Entry 8XM2 (X-ray diffraction, 1.77 A resolution); this record covers chain A.

Chain A:
Protein: Phytase
From: Yersinia intermedia
Notes: EC 3.1.3.26
Reference sequence: Q000T0 (Q000T0_YERIN); residues 1-418 here correspond to UniProt positions 24-441 (UniProt number = residue number + 23)
Sequence (418 residues; each row starts with the number of its first residue):
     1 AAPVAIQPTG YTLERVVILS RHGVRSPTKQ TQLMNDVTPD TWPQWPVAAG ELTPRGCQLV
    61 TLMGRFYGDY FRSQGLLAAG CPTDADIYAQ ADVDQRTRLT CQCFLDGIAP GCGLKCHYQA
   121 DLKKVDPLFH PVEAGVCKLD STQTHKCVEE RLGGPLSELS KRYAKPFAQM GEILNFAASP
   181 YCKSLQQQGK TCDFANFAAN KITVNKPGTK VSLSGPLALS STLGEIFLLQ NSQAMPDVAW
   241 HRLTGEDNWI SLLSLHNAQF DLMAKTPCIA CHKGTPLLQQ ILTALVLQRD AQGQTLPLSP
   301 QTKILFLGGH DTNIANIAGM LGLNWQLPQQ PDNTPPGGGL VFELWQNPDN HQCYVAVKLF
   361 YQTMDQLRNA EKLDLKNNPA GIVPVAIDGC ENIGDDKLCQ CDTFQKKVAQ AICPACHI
Unresolved in the structure: 1-7
Construct notes: engineered mutation E51 (Tyr74 in Q000T0), C57 (Ala80 in Q000T0), R65 (Gly88 in Q000T0), D86 (Val109 in Q000T0), C101 (Gly124 in Q000T0), C103 (Ala126 in Q000T0), C116 (Val139 in Q000T0), E133 (Asp156 in Q000T0), C147 (Ala170 in Q000T0), C268 (Tyr291 in Q000T0), C271 (Arg294 in Q000T0), L282 (Glu305 in Q000T0), L323 (Ala346 in Q000T0), C353 (Arg376 in Q000T0), L359 (Met382 in Q000T0), D365 (Gly388 in Q000T0), I382 (Arg405 in Q000T0), I393 (Ser416 in Q000T0), C401 (Leu424 in Q000T0), C413 (Glu436 in Q000T0)
Disulfides: C57-C103, C81-C112, C101-C116, C137-C416, C147-C268, C182-C192, C271-C413, C353-C401, C390-C399
From the paper describing this entry:
  - catalytic residues: H22, D311
  - contacts within the chain: H130-E133, L282-V408 (hydrophobic contact)
  - mutagenesis - Y11L/F71L/D133E/M320A/N347R/R382I/S393I (38.7 min), F71L (2-fold), A89V: increased stability

In short:
The paper reports catalytic residues H22 and D311; Y11L/F71L/D133E/M320A/N347R/R382I/S393I, F71L and A89V
increase stability.
Chain A is Phytase (Yersinia intermedia); the structure, The mutant crystal structure of phytase APPAmut9 from
Yersinia intermedia, was determined by X-ray diffraction, deposited together with 8XM1.
